Entry 9MIA (electron microscopy, 2.80 A resolution); this record covers chains A and B of the 18 polymer chains in the assembly.

# Chain A
Name: GT1.1 v4.1 SOSIP gp120
Source organism: Human immunodeficiency virus 1
Chain sequence (509 residues; each row starts with the number of its first residue; note: 11 numbers in that range are skipped by the numbering (no residue carries them; nothing is unmodelled there); numbers below 1 keep their minus sign (Met-4 is residue -4)):
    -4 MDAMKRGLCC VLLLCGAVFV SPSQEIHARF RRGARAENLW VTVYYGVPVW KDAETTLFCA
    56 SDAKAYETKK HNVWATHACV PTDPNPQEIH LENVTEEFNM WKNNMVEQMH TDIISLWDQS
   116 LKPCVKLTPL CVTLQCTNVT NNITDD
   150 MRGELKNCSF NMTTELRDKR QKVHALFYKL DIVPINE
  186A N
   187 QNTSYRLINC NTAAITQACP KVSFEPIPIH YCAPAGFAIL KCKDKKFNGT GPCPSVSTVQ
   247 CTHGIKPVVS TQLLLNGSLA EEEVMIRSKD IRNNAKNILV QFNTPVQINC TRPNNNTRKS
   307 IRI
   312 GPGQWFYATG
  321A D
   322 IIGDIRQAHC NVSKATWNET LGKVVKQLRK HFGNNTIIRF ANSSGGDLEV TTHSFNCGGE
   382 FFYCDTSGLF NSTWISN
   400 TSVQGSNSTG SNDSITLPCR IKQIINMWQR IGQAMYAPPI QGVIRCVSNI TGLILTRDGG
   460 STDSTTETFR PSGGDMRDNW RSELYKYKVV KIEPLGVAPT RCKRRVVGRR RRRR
Unresolved in the structure: -4 to 32, 58-65, 400-411, 505-513
Disulfides: Cys54-Cys74, Cys119-Cys205, Cys126-Cys196, Cys131-Cys157, Cys218-Cys247, Cys228-Cys239, Cys296-Cys331, Cys378-Cys445, Cys385-Cys418
Glycans and other covalent adducts: N-acetylglucosamine (NAG) linked to Asn88, Asn133, Asn156, Asn160, Asn234, Asn262, Asn295, Asn301, Asn332, Asn339, Asn363, Asn392, Asn448

# Chain B
Name: Envelope glycoprotein gp160
Source organism: Human immunodeficiency virus 1
UniProt: Q2N0S6 (Q2N0S6_9HIV1); residues 512-664 here correspond to UniProt positions 509-661 (UniProt number = residue number - 3)
Chain sequence (153 residues; row label = number of the first residue in the row):
   512 AVGIGAVFLG FLGAAGSTMG AASMTLTVQA RNLLSGIVQQ QSNLLRAPEA QQHLLKLTVW
   572 GIKQLQARVL AVERYLRDQQ LLGIWGCSGK LICCTNVPWN SSWSNRNLSE IWDNMTWLQW
   632 DKEISNYTQI IYGLLEESQN QQEKNEQDLL ALD
Unresolved in the structure: 512-517, 547-568
Disulfides: Cys598-Cys604
Glycans and other covalent adducts: N-acetylglucosamine (NAG) linked to Asn611, Asn618, Asn637
Construct notes: conflict Pro559 (Ile556 in Q2N0S6), Cys605 (Thr602 in Q2N0S6)

# Chain A / chain B interface
Contacting residue pairs (109):
  Leu34(A) - Pro609(B)
  Leu34(A) - Trp610(B)  hydrogen bond (backbone-backbone)
  Leu34(A) - Leu619(B)  hydrophobic
  Trp35(A) - Asn607(B)
  Trp35(A) - Val608(B)
  Trp35(A) - Pro609(B)  hydrophobic
  Trp35(A) - Trp610(B)
  Val36(A) - Thr606(B)  hydrogen bond (backbone-side chain)
  Val36(A) - Val608(B)  hydrogen bond (backbone-backbone)
  Val36(A) - Trp610(B)  hydrophobic
  Val36(A) - Trp614(B)  hydrophobic
  Val36(A) - Ile642(B)  hydrophobic
  Thr37(A) - Cys604(B)
  Val38(A) - Leu593(B)  hydrophobic
  Val38(A) - Trp596(B)  hydrophobic
  Val38(A) - Leu602(B)
  Val38(A) - Ile603(B)
  Val38(A) - Cys604(B)  hydrogen bond (backbone-backbone)
  Val38(A) - Leu646(B)  hydrophobic
  Tyr39(A) - Ser534(B)
  Tyr39(A) - Leu537(B)  hydrophobic
  Tyr39(A) - Leu602(B)
  Tyr39(A) - Ile603(B)  hydrophobic
  Tyr39(A) - Trp623(B)
  Tyr39(A) - Trp628(B)  hydrophobic
  Tyr40(A) - Leu537(B)
  Tyr40(A) - Leu544(B)
  Tyr40(A) - Tyr586(B)
  Tyr40(A) - Asp589(B)
  Tyr40(A) - Gln590(B)
  Tyr40(A) - Leu593(B)  hydrophobic
  Tyr40(A) - Leu602(B)  hydrogen bond (backbone-backbone)
  Gly41(A) - Leu537(B)
  Gly41(A) - Gln540(B)  hydrogen bond (backbone-side chain)
  Val42(A) - Leu537(B)
  Val42(A) - Trp628(B)  hydrophobic
  Pro43(A) - Leu523(B)  hydrophobic
  Pro43(A) - Ala525(B)
  Pro43(A) - Ala526(B)  hydrophobic
  Pro43(A) - Trp628(B)
  Val44(A) - Trp628(B)
  Val44(A) - Leu629(B)
  Val44(A) - Asp632(B)
  Trp45(A) - Leu523(B)  hydrophobic
  Trp45(A) - Ala526(B)  hydrophobic
  Trp45(A) - Leu629(B)
  Lys46(A) - Asp632(B)  salt bridge
  Phe53(A) - Gln575(B)
  Val75(A) - Gln575(B)
  Gln82(A) - Phe519(B)
  Gln82(A) - Leu520(B)
  Ile84(A) - Phe519(B)
  Ile84(A) - Gly521(B)
  Ile84(A) - Phe522(B)
  Leu86(A) - Leu523(B)
  Glu87(A) - Gly527(B)
  Asn88(A) - Gly527(B)
  Val89(A) - Ala526(B)
  Val89(A) - Gly527(B)
  Asp107(A) - Trp571(B)
  Ser110(A) - Trp571(B)
  Leu111(A) - Trp571(B)  hydrophobic
  Ala221(A) - Leu544(B)
  Ala221(A) - Leu545(B)
  Ala221(A) - Ser546(B)
  Ala221(A) - Ala582(B)
  Gly222(A) - Asn543(B)
  Gly222(A) - Leu544(B)
  Gly222(A) - Arg585(B)  hydrogen bond (backbone-side chain)
  Phe223(A) - Arg585(B)
  Thr244(A) - Phe519(B)
  Thr244(A) - Phe522(B)
  Val245(A) - Phe519(B)
  Gln246(A) - Phe519(B)
  Lys490(A) - Arg585(B)
  Ile491(A) - Phe522(B)  hydrophobic
  Ile491(A) - Leu523(B)  hydrophobic
  Ile491(A) - Arg585(B)  hydrogen bond (backbone-side chain)
  Pro493(A) - Leu544(B)  hydrophobic
  Pro493(A) - Asp589(B)
  Leu494(A) - Asp589(B)
  Leu494(A) - Leu592(B)  hydrophobic
  Leu494(A) - Leu593(B)  hydrophobic
  Leu494(A) - Trp596(B)  hydrophobic
  Leu494(A) - Tyr643(B)
  Val496(A) - Trp631(B)  hydrogen bond (backbone-side chain)
  Val496(A) - Ile642(B)  hydrophobic
  Ala497(A) - Met530(B)  hydrophobic
  Ala497(A) - Trp623(B)  hydrophobic
  Ala497(A) - Trp628(B)  hydrophobic
  Ala497(A) - Trp631(B)
  Pro498(A) - Trp610(B)  hydrophobic
  Pro498(A) - Leu619(B)
  Pro498(A) - Ile622(B)  hydrophobic
  Pro498(A) - Trp623(B)  hydrogen bond (backbone-side chain)
  Pro498(A) - Trp631(B)
  Thr499(A) - Trp623(B)
  Arg500(A) - Leu619(B)
  Cys501(A) - Cys605(B)  disulfide
  Lys502(A) - Thr606(B)
  Lys502(A) - Asn607(B)  hydrogen bond
  Arg503(A) - Gly597(B)  hydrogen bond (side chain-backbone)
  Arg503(A) - Cys598(B)
  Arg503(A) - Cys604(B)  hydrogen bond
  Arg503(A) - Cys605(B)  hydrogen bond (side chain-backbone)
  Arg503(A) - Thr606(B)  hydrogen bond (backbone-backbone)
  Arg503(A) - Asn607(B)
  Arg503(A) - Asn651(B)
  Arg503(A) - Glu654(B)  salt bridge
Also at the interface, not in a pair above, chain A (49 interface residues in all): Thr50, Thr51, Ala73, Gln114, Pro220, Ala224, Glu492
Also at the interface, not in a pair above, chain B (59 interface residues in all): Gly524, Ala533, Ala541, Thr569, Lys574, Ala578, Leu581, Lys601, Ile635
Inter-chain disulfides: Cys501(A)-Cys605(B)

# In short
Chain A and chain B form an interface of 49 and 59 residues respectively, with 1 disulfide bond, 15 hydrogen
bonds and 2 salt bridges. Polar pairs include Lys46(A)-Asp632(B), Arg503(A)-Glu654(B) and Val36(A)-Thr606(B).
Chain A is GT1.1 v4.1 SOSIP gp120 and chain B is Envelope glycoprotein gp160, both from Human immunodeficiency
virus 1; the structure, 206-3G08 Fab in complex with HIV-1 GT1.1 v4.1 SOSIP Env trimer and RM20A3 Fab, was
determined by electron microscopy, deposited together with 9MIB, 9MIC, 9MID, 9MIF, 9MIH, 9MII and 4 further
entries.
